PDB entry 3ERP | X-ray diffraction, 1.55 A resolution | chain A

== Chain A ==
Protein: Putative oxidoreductase
Source organism: Salmonella enterica subsp. enterica serovar Typhimurium
UniProtKB: Q8ZNA1 (Q8ZNA1_SALTY); residue numbers follow UniProt; this construct covers 1-332
Sequence (353 residues; each row starts with the number of its first residue; numbers below 1 keep their minus sign (Met-20 is residue -20)):
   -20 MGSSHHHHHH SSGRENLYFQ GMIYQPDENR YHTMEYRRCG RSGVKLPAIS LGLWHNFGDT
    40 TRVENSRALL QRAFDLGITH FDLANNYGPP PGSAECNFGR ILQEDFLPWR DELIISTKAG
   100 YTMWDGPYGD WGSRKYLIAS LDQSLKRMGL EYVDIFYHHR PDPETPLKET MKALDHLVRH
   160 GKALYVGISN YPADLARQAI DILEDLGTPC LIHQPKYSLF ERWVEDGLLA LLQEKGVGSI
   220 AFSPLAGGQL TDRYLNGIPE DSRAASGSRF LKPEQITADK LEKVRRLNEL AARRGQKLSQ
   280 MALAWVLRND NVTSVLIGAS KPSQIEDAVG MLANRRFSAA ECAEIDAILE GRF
Unresolved in the structure: -20 to 1, 236-254
Sequence notes: expression tag (-20 to 0)
Bound ions: Zn2+ near His155 (its only coordinating residue here); Na+: Ser168, Gln193 (together with cacodylate ion)

== Summary ==
Ser168 and Gln193 form the Na+ site.
Chain A is Putative oxidoreductase (Salmonella enterica subsp. enterica serovar Typhimurium); the structure,
Structure of IDP01002, a putative oxidoreductase from and essential gene of Salmonella typhimurium, was
determined by X-ray diffraction, deposited together with 5T79.
